3AXY - chains B and D of the 6 polymer chains in the assembly; structure by X-ray diffraction, 2.40 A resolution.

== Chain B ==
Protein: Protein HEADING DATE 3A
From: Oryza sativa Japonica Group
UniProtKB: Q93WI9 (HD3A_ORYSJ); residues 6-170 here = UniProt positions 6-170
Amino-acid sequence (170 residues; row label = number of the first residue in the row):
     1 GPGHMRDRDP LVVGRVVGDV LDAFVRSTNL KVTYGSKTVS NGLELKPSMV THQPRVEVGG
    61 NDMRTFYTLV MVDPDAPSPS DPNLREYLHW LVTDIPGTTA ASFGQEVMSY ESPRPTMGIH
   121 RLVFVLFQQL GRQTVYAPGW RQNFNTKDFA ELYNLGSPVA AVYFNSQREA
Disordered / not traced: 1-4
Differences from the reference sequence: expression tag (1-5); engineered mutation Leu43 (Cys in Q93WI9), Ser109 (Cys in Q93WI9), Ser166 (Cys in Q93WI9)

== Chain D ==
Protein: 14-3-3-like protein GF14-C
From: Oryza sativa Japonica Group
UniProtKB: Q6ZKC0 (14333_ORYSJ); numbering as in UniProt (aligned over 1-235)
Amino-acid sequence (240 residues; each row starts with the number of its first residue; numbers below 1 keep their minus sign (Gly-4 is residue -4)):
    -4 GPLGSMSREE NVYMAKLAEQ AERYEEMVEY MEKVAKTVDV EELTVEERNL LSVAYKNVIG
    56 ARRASWRIVS SIEQKEEGRG NEEHVTLIKE YRGKIEAELS KICDGILKLL DSHLVPSSTA
   116 AESKVFYLKM KGDYHRYLAE FKTGAERKEA AESTMVAYKA AQDIALADLA PTHPIRLGLA
   176 LNFSVFYYEI LNSPDKACNL AKQAFDEAIS ELDTLGEESY KDSTLIMQLL RDNLTLWTSD
Disordered / not traced: -4 to 0
Differences from the reference sequence: expression tag (-4 to 0)

== Interface between chain B and chain D ==
Contacting residue pairs (24):
  Gly35(B) - Asp235(D)
  Ser36(B) - Asp235(D)
  Arg55(B) - Thr233(D)  hydrogen bond (side chain-backbone)
  Arg55(B) - Ser234(D)
  Arg55(B) - Asp235(D)  salt bridge
  Asp62(B) - Tyr215(D)
  Met63(B) - Phe200(D)  hydrophobic
  Met63(B) - Ile204(D)  hydrophobic
  Met63(B) - Leu207(D)  hydrophobic
  Met63(B) - Met222(D)  hydrophobic
  Met63(B) - Gln223(D)
  Met63(B) - Arg226(D)
  Arg64(B) - Leu207(D)
  Arg64(B) - Asp208(D)
  Arg64(B) - Glu212(D)  salt bridge
  Arg64(B) - Tyr215(D)
  Phe66(B) - Ile204(D)  hydrophobic
  Pro96(B) - Ile204(D)  hydrophobic
  Thr98(B) - Arg226(D)  hydrogen bond
  Thr99(B) - Arg226(D)
  Ser102(B) - Lys197(D)
  Phe103(B) - Phe200(D)  hydrophobic
  Phe103(B) - Arg226(D)
  Arg132(B) - Ser205(D)
Interface residues without a listed pair, chain D (18 interface residues in all): Asp201, Thr219, Leu229, Thr230

== Overview ==
13 residues of chain B face 18 of chain D across their interface; the contacts include 2 hydrogen bonds and 2
salt bridges. Among the polar pairs are Arg55(B)-Asp235(D), Arg64(B)-Glu212(D) and Arg55(B)-Thr233(D).
Chain B is Protein HEADING DATE 3A and chain D is 14-3-3-like protein GF14-C, both from Oryza sativa Japonica
Group; the structure, Structure of Florigen Activation Complex Consisting of Rice Florigen Hd3a, 14-3-3
Protein GF14 and Rice FD ..., was determined by X-ray diffraction.
